2BU7 - chain A; structure by X-ray diffraction, 2.40 A resolution.

== Chain A ==
Protein: Pyruvate dehydrogenase kinase isoenzyme 2
Organism: Homo sapiens
Notes: EC 2.7.1.99
UniProtKB: Q15119 (PDK2_HUMAN); residues 8-399 here correspond to UniProt positions 16-407 (UniProt number = residue number + 8)
Sequence (394 residues; row label = number of the first residue in the row):
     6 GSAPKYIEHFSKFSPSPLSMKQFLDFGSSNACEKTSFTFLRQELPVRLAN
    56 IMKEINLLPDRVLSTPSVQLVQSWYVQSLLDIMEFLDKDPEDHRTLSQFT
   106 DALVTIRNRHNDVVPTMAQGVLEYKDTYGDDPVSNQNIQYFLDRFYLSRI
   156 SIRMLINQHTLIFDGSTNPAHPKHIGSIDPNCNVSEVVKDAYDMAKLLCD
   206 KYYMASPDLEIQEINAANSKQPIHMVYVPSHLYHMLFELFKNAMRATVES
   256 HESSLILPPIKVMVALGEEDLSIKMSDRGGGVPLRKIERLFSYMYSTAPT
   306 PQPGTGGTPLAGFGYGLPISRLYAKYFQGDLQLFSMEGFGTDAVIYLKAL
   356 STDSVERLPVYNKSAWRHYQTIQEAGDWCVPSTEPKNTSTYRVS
Unresolved in the structure: 170-176, 305-318, 386-399
Small-molecule neighbours: TF3 (N-(2-aminoethyl)-2-{3-chloro-4-[(4-isopropylbenzyl)oxy]phenyl} acetamide): Leu63, Pro64, Arg66, Val67, Val73, Met122, Gly125, Val126, Tyr129, Ser139, Asn142, Ile143, Phe146, Leu147, Tyr374, Thr376
UniProt features mapped onto this chain:
  - binding site (ATP): Glu243 to Arg250, Asp282, Ser301, Thr302, Gly317 to Leu322
  - modified residue: Tyr207 (Phosphotyrosine), Tyr208 (Phosphotyrosine), Lys368 (N6-succinyllysine)

== In short ==
Bound to chain A: compound TF3. Curated annotation (UniProt) lists 17 ATP-binding residues.
Chain A is Pyruvate dehydrogenase kinase isoenzyme 2 (Homo sapiens); the structure, crystal structures of
human pyruvate dehydrogenase kinase 2 containing physiological and synthetic ligands, was determined by X-ray
diffraction together with 2BTZ, 2BU2, 2BU5, 2BU6 and 2BU8 from the same study.
